PDB entry 6FIW | X-ray diffraction, 2.20 A resolution | chain A

Chain A:
Molecule: Cytosolic purine 5'-nucleotidase
Source organism: Homo sapiens
Notes: EC 3.1.3.5
UniProtKB: P49902 (5NTC_HUMAN); numbering as in UniProt (aligned over 1-536)
Sequence (536 residues; each row starts with the number of its first residue):
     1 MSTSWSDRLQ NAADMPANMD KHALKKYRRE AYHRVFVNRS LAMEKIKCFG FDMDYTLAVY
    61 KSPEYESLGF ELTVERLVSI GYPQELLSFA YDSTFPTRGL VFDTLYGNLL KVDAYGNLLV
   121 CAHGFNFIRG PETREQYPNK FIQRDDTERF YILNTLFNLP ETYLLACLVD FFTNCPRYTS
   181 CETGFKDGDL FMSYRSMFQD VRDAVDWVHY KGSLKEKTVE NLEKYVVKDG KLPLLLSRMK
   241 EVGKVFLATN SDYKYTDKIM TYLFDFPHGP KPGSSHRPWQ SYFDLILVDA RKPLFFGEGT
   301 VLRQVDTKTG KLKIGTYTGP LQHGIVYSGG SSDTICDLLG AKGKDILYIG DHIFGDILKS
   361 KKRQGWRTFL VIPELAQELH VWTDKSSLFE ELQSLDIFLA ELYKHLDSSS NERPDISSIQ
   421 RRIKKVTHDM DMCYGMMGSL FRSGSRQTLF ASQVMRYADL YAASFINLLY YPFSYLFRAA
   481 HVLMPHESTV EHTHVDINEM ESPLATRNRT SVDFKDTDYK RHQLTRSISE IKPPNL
Not modelled in the structure: 1-2, 406-413, 489-536
Bound ions: Mg2+: Asp52, Asp54, Asp351
Curated features (UniProtKB/Swiss-Prot):
  - active site: Asp52 (Nucleophile), Asp54 (Proton donor)
  - binding site (GMP): Asp52, Asp54, Arg202, Asp206, Lys215, Thr249, Asn250, Lys292
  - binding site (IMP): Asp52, Asp54, Arg202, Asp206, Lys215, Thr249, Asn250, Ser251, Lys292
  - binding site (Mg(2+)): Asp52, Asp54, Asp351
  - binding site ((2R)-2,3-bisphosphoglycerate): Arg144, Lys362, Tyr457
  - binding site (ATP): Arg144, Asn154, Gln453, Arg456
  - binding site (dATP): Arg144, Asn154, Gln453, Arg456
  - binding site (adenosine): Asn154, Met436, Gln453
  - binding site (P(1),P(4)-bis(5'-adenosyl) tetraphosphate): Asn154, Lys362, Gln453, Tyr457
  - modified residue (Phosphoserine): Ser418, Ser502, Ser511, Ser527
Reported in the primary citation:
  - binding site for sulfate ion: Thr155 (from molecular simulation)

In short:
Asp52, Asp54 and Asp351 form the Mg2+ site. UniProt lists active-site residues Asp52 and Asp54, 8 GMP-binding
residues, 9 IMP-binding residues and 3 Mg2+-binding residues. The paper reports a binding site for sulfate ion
at Thr155.
Chain A is Cytosolic purine 5'-nucleotidase (Homo sapiens); the structure, Human cytosolic 5'-nucleotidase II
co-crystallized with 10mM Sodium ((4-(3'-((7H-purin-6-yl)carbamoyl)-[1,1'-biphenyl]-3-yl)-1H-imidazol-1-yl)
methyl) phosphonate, was determined by X-ray diffraction (same publication as 6FXH, 6FIR, 6FIS and 6FIU).
